PDB entry 6YDU | X-ray diffraction, 1.95 A resolution | chains D and G of the 4 polymer chains in the assembly

== Chain D ==
Protein: Methane monooxygenase component A alpha chain
Organism: Methylosinus trichosporium OB3b
Notes: EC 1.14.13.25
UniProt: P27353 (MEMA_METTR); numbering as in UniProt (aligned over 1-526)
Sequence (526 residues; row label = number of the first residue in the row):
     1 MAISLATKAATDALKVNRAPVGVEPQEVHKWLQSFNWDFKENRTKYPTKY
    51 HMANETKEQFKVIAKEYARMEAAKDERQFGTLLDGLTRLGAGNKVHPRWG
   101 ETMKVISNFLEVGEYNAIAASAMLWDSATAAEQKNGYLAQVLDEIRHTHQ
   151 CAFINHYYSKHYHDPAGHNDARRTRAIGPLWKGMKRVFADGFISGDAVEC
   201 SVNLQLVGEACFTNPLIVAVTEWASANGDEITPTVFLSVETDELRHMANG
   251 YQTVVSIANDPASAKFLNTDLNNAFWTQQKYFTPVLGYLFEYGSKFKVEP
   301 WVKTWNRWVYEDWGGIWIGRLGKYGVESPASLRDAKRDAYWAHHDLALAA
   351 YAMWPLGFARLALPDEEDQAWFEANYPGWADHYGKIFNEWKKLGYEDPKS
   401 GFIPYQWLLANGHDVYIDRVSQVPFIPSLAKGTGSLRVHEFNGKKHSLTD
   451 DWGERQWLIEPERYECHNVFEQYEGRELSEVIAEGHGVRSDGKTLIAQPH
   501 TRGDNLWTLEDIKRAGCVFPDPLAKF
Not modelled in the structure: 1-11
Metal / ion sites: Fe ion site 1: E114, E144, H147; Fe ion site 2: E144, E209, E243, H246
UniProt features mapped onto this chain:
  - active site: C151
  - binding site (Fe cation): E114, E144, H147, E209, E243, H246
From the paper describing this entry:
  - Fe ion coordination: E243
  - conformationally variable residues (side-chain flip): E243

== Chain G ==
Protein: Methane monooxygenase regulatory protein B
Organism: Methylosinus trichosporium OB3b
UniProt: P27356 (MMOB_METTR); numbering as in UniProt (aligned over 1-138)
Sequence (138 residues; each row starts with the number of its first residue):
     1 MSSAHNAYNAGIMQKTGKAFADEFFAEENQVVHESNAVVLVLMKSDEIDA
    51 IIEDIVLKGGKAKNPSIVVEDKAGFWWIKADGAIEIDAAEAGELLGKPFS
   101 VYDLLINVSSTVGRAYTLGTKFTITSELMGLDRALTDI
Not modelled in the structure: 1-2

== Interface between chain D and chain G ==
Contacting residue pairs - 123 pairs, chain D then chain G:
  Q26(D) - Y102(G)  hydrogen bond
  Q26(D) - L118(G)
  Q26(D) - G119(G)  hydrogen bond (side chain-backbone)
  Q26(D) - I138(G)
  K30(D) - D137(G)
  K30(D) - I138(G)  hydrogen bond (side chain-backbone)
  K57(D) - L135(G)
  K57(D) - D137(G)  salt bridge
  E58(D) - L135(G)
  Q59(D) - A115(G)  hydrogen bond (side chain-backbone)
  Q59(D) - Y116(G)
  Q59(D) - T117(G)  hydrogen bond (backbone-backbone)
  Q59(D) - L135(G)
  F60(D) - A115(G)
  F60(D) - T117(G)
  K61(D) - Y102(G)  hydrogen bond (backbone-side chain)
  K61(D) - T117(G)  hydrogen bond (backbone-side chain)
  K61(D) - L118(G)
  K61(D) - T136(G)  hydrogen bond (side chain-backbone)
  K61(D) - D137(G)  salt bridge
  E66(D) - Y102(G)
  R69(D) - S100(G)
  R69(D) - Y102(G)
  R69(D) - D103(G)  salt bridge
  M70(D) - Y102(G)
  A73(D) - I106(G)  hydrophobic
  K74(D) - L105(G)
  K74(D) - I106(G)
  R77(D) - S45(G)
  R77(D) - E47(G)  salt bridge
  R77(D) - N107(G)
  N214(D) - S110(G)  hydrogen bond
  N214(D) - V112(G)
  V218(D) - F75(G)
  T221(D) - F75(G)
  E222(D) - K72(G)
  L237(D) - M43(G)
  L237(D) - G74(G)
  L237(D) - S109(G)  hydrogen bond (backbone-side chain)
  S238(D) - M43(G)
  E240(D) - S109(G)
  T241(D) - M43(G)
  T241(D) - L105(G)
  T241(D) - I106(G)
  T241(D) - V108(G)
  T241(D) - S109(G)
  L244(D) - V108(G)
  L244(D) - S109(G)
  L244(D) - S110(G)
  L244(D) - T111(G)
  M247(D) - S110(G)
  M247(D) - T111(G)
  Y251(D) - R114(G)
  Y251(D) - L128(G)
  Y251(D) - M129(G)  hydrogen bond (side chain-backbone)
  Y251(D) - L131(G)
  V255(D) - G130(G)
  A258(D) - L131(G)  hydrophobic
  E299(D) - Y8(G)  hydrogen bond
  V302(D) - F20(G)  hydrophobic
  V302(D) - F24(G)  hydrophobic
  K303(D) - M13(G)  hydrogen bond (side chain-backbone)
  K303(D) - K15(G)  hydrogen bond (side chain-backbone)
  K303(D) - T16(G)
  K303(D) - F20(G)
  N306(D) - I12(G)
  N306(D) - M13(G)
  N306(D) - F24(G)
  R307(D) - Y8(G)  hydrogen bond (side chain-backbone)
  R307(D) - M13(G)
  R307(D) - W77(G)
  R307(D) - K79(G)
  W308(D) - Y8(G)
  W308(D) - V41(G)  hydrophobic
  W308(D) - W77(G)
  Y310(D) - N29(G)  hydrogen bond (side chain-backbone)
  Y310(D) - V31(G)  hydrogen bond (side chain-backbone)
  Y310(D) - H33(G)  hydrogen bond
  E311(D) - I12(G)
  D312(D) - V39(G)
  D312(D) - K79(G)  salt bridge
  D312(D) - V112(G)
  G314(D) - V32(G)
  G315(D) - H33(G)
  G315(D) - E34(G)
  G315(D) - S35(G)  hydrogen bond (backbone-backbone)
  I316(D) - S35(G)
  I316(D) - A37(G)
  I316(D) - V39(G)  hydrophobic
  I316(D) - V112(G)
  I316(D) - G113(G)
  I316(D) - R114(G)  hydrogen bond (backbone-side chain)
  W317(D) - V112(G)
  W317(D) - G113(G)
  W317(D) - R114(G)
  G319(D) - E34(G)
  R320(D) - E34(G)  salt bridge
  R320(D) - S35(G)
  R320(D) - N36(G)
  R320(D) - R114(G)
  R320(D) - S126(G)  hydrogen bond (side chain-backbone)
  R320(D) - E127(G)
  R320(D) - L128(G)
  K323(D) - L128(G)
  K323(D) - D132(G)  salt bridge
  Y324(D) - L131(G)
  Y324(D) - D132(G)  hydrogen bond
  S328(D) - V31(G)
  S328(D) - V32(G)  hydrogen bond (side chain-backbone)
  L332(D) - Q30(G)
  L332(D) - V32(G)  hydrophobic
  R333(D) - E27(G)  salt bridge
  R333(D) - Q30(G)
  K336(D) - F24(G)  hydrogen bond (side chain-backbone)
  K336(D) - F25(G)
  K336(D) - N29(G)  hydrogen bond (side chain-backbone)
  K336(D) - Q30(G)
  R337(D) - F25(G)
  Y340(D) - A21(G)
  Y340(D) - F25(G)  hydrophobic
  A374(D) - G17(G)
  P377(D) - G17(G)
  P377(D) - K18(G)
Other interface residues (no listed pair), chain D (60 interface residues in all): P25, E27, E132, T304, W305, W313, I318, L321, A339
Other interface residues (no listed pair), chain G (65 interface residues in all): A7, E28, V38, V101, F122

== Overview ==
Chain D and chain G form an interface of 60 and 65 residues respectively; the contacts include 25 hydrogen
bonds and 8 salt bridges. Polar contacts include K57(D)-D137(G), K61(D)-D137(G) and R69(D)-D103(G). From
UniProt: active-site residue C151(D) and 6 Fe cation-binding residues on chain D. The paper reports Fe ion
coordination by E243(D); conformational variability at E243(D).
Here chain D is Methane monooxygenase component A alpha chain and chain G is Methane monooxygenase regulatory
protein B, both from Methylosinus trichosporium OB3b. Entry 6YDU (XFEL structure of the Soluble methane
monooxygenase hydroxylase and regulatory subunit complex, from Methylosinus trichosporium OB3b ...) was
determined by X-ray diffraction, deposited together with 6YD0, 6YDI and 6YY3.
